1MN4 - chain A; structure by X-ray diffraction, 2.20 A resolution.

# Chain A
Molecule: NDT80 protein
Source organism: Saccharomyces cerevisiae
Notes: fragment: DNA-binding core (Residues 59-340)
Reference sequence: P38830 (NDT80_YEAST); residues 59-340 here = UniProt positions 59-340
Chain sequence (282 residues; each row starts with the number of its first residue):
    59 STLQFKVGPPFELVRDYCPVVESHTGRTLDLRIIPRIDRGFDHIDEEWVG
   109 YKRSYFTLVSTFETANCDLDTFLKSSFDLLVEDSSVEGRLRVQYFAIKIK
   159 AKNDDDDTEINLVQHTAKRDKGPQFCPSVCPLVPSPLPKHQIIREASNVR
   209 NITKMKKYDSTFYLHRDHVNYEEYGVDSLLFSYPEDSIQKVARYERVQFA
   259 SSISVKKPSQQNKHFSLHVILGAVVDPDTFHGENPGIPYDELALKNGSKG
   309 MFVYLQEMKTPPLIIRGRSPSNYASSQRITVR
Unresolved in the structure: 59-62, 175-184, 287-293, 326-340
UniProt features mapped onto this chain:
  - site (Interaction with DNA): Arg111, Arg177, Arg208, Arg254, Arg326
  - mutagenesis: Ser59 (S59A: Reduces DNA-binding by 86%), Arg97 (R97A: Reduces DNA-binding by 67%), Lys110 (K110A: No effect on DNA-binding but strongly reduces progress through meiosis and sporulation), Arg111 (R111A: Reduces DNA-binding by 95% and abolishes sporulation), Tyr113 (Y113A: Reduces DNA-binding by 80% and abolishes sporulation), His173 (H173A: Reduces DNA-binding by 80% and strongly reduces progress through meiosis and sporulation), Lys176 (K176A: Reduces DNA-binding by 50% but does not abolish sporulation), Arg177 (R177A: Reduces DNA-binding by 96% and abolishes sporulation), Arg202 (R202A: No effect on DNA-binding but strongly reduces progress through meiosis and sporulation), Arg208 (R208A: Reduces DNA-binding by 50% and abolishes sporulation), Arg254 (R254A: Reduces DNA-binding by 93% and abolishes sporulation), Arg326 (R326A: Reduces DNA-binding by 50% and abolishes sporulation)
What the authors report for this chain:
  - conformationally variable residues (order/disorder transition): Ala175 to Cys184, Arg326 to Ser334
  - specificity-determining residues: Arg177

# Summary
From UniProt: 12 mutagenesis sites. The paper reports the specificity determinant Arg177; conformational
variability at Ala175 and Arg326.
Chain A is NDT80 protein (Saccharomyces cerevisiae); the structure, Structure of Ndt80 (Residues 59-340)
DNA-binding domain core, was determined by X-ray diffraction together with 1MNN from the same study.
